5VZG - chains A and P of the 4 polymer chains in the assembly; structure by X-ray diffraction, 1.85 A resolution.

Chain A:
Name: DNA-directed DNA/RNA polymerase mu
Organism: Homo sapiens
Notes: EC 2.7.7.7
Reference sequence: Q9NP87 (DPOLM_HUMAN); numbering as in UniProt; present here: 134-397, 410-494
Amino-acid sequence (354 residues; numbered 129 to 494; 12 numbers in that range are skipped by the numbering (no residue carries them; nothing is unmodelled there); the number before each row is that of its first residue):
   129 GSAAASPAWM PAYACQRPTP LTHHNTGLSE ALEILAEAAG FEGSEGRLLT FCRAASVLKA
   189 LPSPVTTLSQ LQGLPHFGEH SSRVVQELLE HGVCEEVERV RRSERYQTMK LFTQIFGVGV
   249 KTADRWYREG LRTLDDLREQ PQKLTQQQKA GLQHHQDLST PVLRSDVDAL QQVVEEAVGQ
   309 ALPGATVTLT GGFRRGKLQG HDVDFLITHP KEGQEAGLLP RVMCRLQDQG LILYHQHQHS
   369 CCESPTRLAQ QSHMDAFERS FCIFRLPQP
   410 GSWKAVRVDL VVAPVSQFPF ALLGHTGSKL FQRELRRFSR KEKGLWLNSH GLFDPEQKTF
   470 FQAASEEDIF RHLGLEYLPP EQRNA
Unresolved in the structure: 129-137, 366-383
Differences from the reference sequence: expression tag (129-133); linker (410); engineered mutation His-434 (Trp in Q9NP87)
Swiss-Prot annotation at these positions:
  - region: Arg-323 to Asp-332 (Involved in ssDNA binding)
  - binding site (Mg(2+)): Asp-330, Asp-332, Asp-418
  - site: Gly-433 (Responsible for the low discrimination between dNTP and rNTP)
Bound ions: Na+: Thr-241, Ile-243, Val-246 (shared with DT3(P) of chain P); Mg2+ site 1: Asp-330, Asp-332, Asp-418 (together with 2KH) (shared with DA4(P) of chain P); Mg2+ site 2: Asp-330, Asp-332 (together with 2KH)
Ligand contacts: 2KH (5'-O-[(S)-hydroxy{[(S)-hydroxy(phosphonooxy)phosphoryl]amino}phosphoryl]uridine): Gly-319, Gly-320, Arg-323, Lys-325, Gln-327, Gly-328, His-329, Asp-330, Asp-332, Asp-418, Gly-433, His-434, Thr-435, Gly-436, Ser-437, Lys-438, Gln-441
From the paper describing this entry:
  - binding site for 2KH: Gly-433
  - mutagenesis - H329A (27-fold): decreased catalytic activity
  - mutagenesis - G433A (Kd 29 uM): unchanged binding to UTP
  - mutagenesis - G433A, G433S: unchanged catalytic activity

Chain P:
Molecule: 4-nt DNA strand
Sequence (4 nucleotides; each row starts with the number of its first residue):
     1 CGTA
Bound ions: Na+: DT3 (shared with Thr-241(A), Ile-243(A), Val-246(A) of chain A); Mg2+: DA4 (together with 2KH) (shared with Asp-330(A), Asp-332(A), Asp-418(A) of chain A)

Chain A / chain P interface:
Contacting residue pairs (21):
  Ile-243(A) / DT3(P)  phosphate contact
  Phe-244(A) / DT3(P)  phosphate contact
  Gly-245(A) / DG2(P)  phosphate contact
  Gly-245(A) / DT3(P)  hydrogen bond to the phosphate
  Val-246(A) / DG2(P)  hydrogen bond to the phosphate
  Val-246(A) / DT3(P)  hydrogen bond to the phosphate
  Gly-247(A) / DG2(P)  hydrogen bond to the phosphate
  Gly-247(A) / DT3(P)  phosphate contact
  Lys-249(A) / DC1(P)  phosphate contact
  Lys-249(A) / DG2(P)  phosphate contact
  Thr-250(A) / DC1(P)  hydrogen bond to the phosphate
  Thr-250(A) / DG2(P)  hydrogen bond to the phosphate
  Gln-275(A) / DG2(P)  sugar contact
  His-329(A) / DA4(P)  salt bridge to the phosphate
  Asp-332(A) / DA4(P)  phosphate contact
  Arg-387(A) / DA4(P)  base contact
  Phe-389(A) / DT3(P)  sugar contact
  Phe-389(A) / DA4(P)  sugar contact
  Arg-416(A) / DT3(P)  phosphate contact
  Arg-416(A) / DA4(P)  salt bridge to the phosphate
  Asp-418(A) / DA4(P)  phosphate contact
Also at the interface, not in a pair above, chain A (17 interface residues in all): Val-248, Asp-330, His-434

Overview:
17 residues of chain A face 4 of chain P across their interface, with 6 hydrogen bonds and 2 salt bridges.
Among the polar pairs are Gly-245(A)/DT3(P), Val-246(A)/DG2(P) and Val-246(A)/DT3(P). From the paper: a
binding site for 2KH at Gly-433(A); H329A of chain A reduces catalytic activity; 3 substitutions were tested
in all.
Chain A is DNA-directed DNA/RNA polymerase mu (Homo sapiens) and chain P is a 4-nt DNA strand; the structure,
Pre-catalytic ternary complex of human Polymerase Mu (W434H) mutant with incoming nonhydrolyzable UMPNPP, was
determined by X-ray diffraction, deposited together with 5TWP, 5TWQ, 5TWR, 5TWS, 5VZ7, 5VZ8 and 9 further
entries.
